PDB entry 8RVT | solid-state NMR | chains A and B of the 10 polymer chains in the assembly

[Chain A]
Name: Insulin A chain
From: Homo sapiens
Reference sequence: P01308 (INS_HUMAN); residues 1-21 here correspond to UniProt positions 90-110 (UniProt number = residue number + 89)
Sequence (21 residues; each row starts with the number of its first residue):
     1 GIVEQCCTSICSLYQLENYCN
Disulfides: C6-C11

[Chain B]
Name: Insulin B chain
From: Homo sapiens
Reference sequence: P01308 (INS_HUMAN); residues 1-30 here correspond to UniProt positions 25-54 (UniProt number = residue number + 24)
Sequence (30 residues; each row starts with the number of its first residue):
     1 FVNQHLCGSHLVEALYLVCGERGFFYTPKT
Disordered / not traced: 22-30

[How chain A and chain B interact]
Residue-residue contacts (51):
  G1(A) - F1(B)
  G1(A) - V2(B)
  I2(A) - V2(B)
  I2(A) - Q4(B)
  V3(A) - V2(B)
  V3(A) - N3(B)
  V3(A) - Q4(B)
  E4(A) - Q4(B)
  Q5(A) - Q4(B)
  Q5(A) - H5(B)
  Q5(A) - L6(B)
  C6(A) - L6(B)
  C7(A) - L6(B)
  C7(A) - C7(B)  disulfide
  T8(A) - C7(B)
  T8(A) - G8(B)
  S9(A) - L6(B)
  S9(A) - C7(B)
  S9(A) - G8(B)
  S9(A) - L11(B)
  I10(A) - G8(B)
  I10(A) - S9(B)
  I10(A) - H10(B)
  I10(A) - L11(B)
  C11(A) - L6(B)
  C11(A) - L11(B)
  S12(A) - L11(B)
  S12(A) - V12(B)
  S12(A) - E13(B)
  L13(A) - Q4(B)
  L13(A) - L11(B)
  L13(A) - E13(B)
  Y14(A) - E13(B)
  Y14(A) - A14(B)
  Y14(A) - L15(B)
  Q15(A) - Q4(B)
  Q15(A) - E13(B)
  Q15(A) - L15(B)
  L16(A) - L15(B)
  L16(A) - Y16(B)
  L16(A) - L17(B)
  E17(A) - F1(B)
  E17(A) - L17(B)
  N18(A) - Y16(B)
  N18(A) - L17(B)
  N18(A) - V18(B)
  N18(A) - C19(B)
  Y19(A) - L17(B)
  Y19(A) - C19(B)
  C20(A) - C19(B)  disulfide
  C20(A) - G20(B)
Disulfides between the chains: C7(A)-C7(B), C20(A)-C19(B)

[Overview]
Chain A and chain B each contribute 20 residues to their interface, with 2 disulfide bonds.
Here chain A is Insulin A chain and chain B is Insulin B chain, both from Homo sapiens. Entry 8RVT (Structure
of full-length human insulin fibrils) was determined by solid-state NMR.
